3QEB - chains Z and B of the 3 polymer chains in the assembly; structure by X-ray diffraction, 3.00 A resolution.

# Chain Z
Protein: Exonuclease 1
Source organism: Homo sapiens
Notes: EC 3.1.-.-
UniProt: Q9UQ84 (EXO1_HUMAN); residues 1-352 here = UniProt positions 1-352
Amino-acid sequence (352 residues; each row starts with the number of its first residue):
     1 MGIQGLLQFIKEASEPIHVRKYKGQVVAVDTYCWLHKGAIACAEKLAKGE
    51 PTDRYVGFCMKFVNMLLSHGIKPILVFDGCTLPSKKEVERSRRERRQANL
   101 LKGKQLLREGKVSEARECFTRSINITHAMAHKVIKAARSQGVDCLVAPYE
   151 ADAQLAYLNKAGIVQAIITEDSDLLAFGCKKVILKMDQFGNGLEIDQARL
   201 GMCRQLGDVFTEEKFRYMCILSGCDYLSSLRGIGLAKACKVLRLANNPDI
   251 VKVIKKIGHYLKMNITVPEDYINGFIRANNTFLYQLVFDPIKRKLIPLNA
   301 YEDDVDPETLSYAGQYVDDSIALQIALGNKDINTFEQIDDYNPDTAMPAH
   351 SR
Unresolved in the structure: 1, 347-352
Ion coordination: Mn2+ site 1: Asp152 (shared with DT1(B) of chain B); Mn2+ site 2: Asp152, Asp171, Asp173 (shared with DT1(B) of chain B)
Curated features (UniProtKB/Swiss-Prot):
  - binding site (Mg(2+)): Asp30, Asp78, Glu150, Asp152, Asp171, Asp173, Asp225, Asp270
  - natural variant: Glu109 (E109K: Abrogates exonuclease activity)
  - mutagenesis: Asp78 (D78A: Abrogates double-stranded DNA exonuclease activity and endonuclease activity against 5'-overhanging flap structures. Also reduces DNA-binding to 5'-overhanging flap structures), Asp173 (D173A: Abrogates double-stranded DNA exonuclease activity and endonuclease activity against 5'-overhanging flap structures. No effect on DNA-binding to 5'-overhanging flap structures), Asp225 (D225A: Abrogates double-stranded DNA exonuclease activity and endonuclease activity against 5'-overhanging flap structures. Also enhances DNA-binding to 5'-overhanging flap structures)
From the paper describing this entry:
  - Mn2+ coordination: Asp152, Asp171, Asp173
  - binding site for the 10-nt DNA strand (chain B): Tyr32, Lys85, Arg92
  - catalytic residues: Lys85 (proposed by the authors, not directly observed)
  - mutagenesis - Y32A (20-fold), H36A (150-fold), K85A, R92A: decreased catalytic activity
  - mutagenesis - D78A, D225A: abolished catalytic activity (citing earlier work)

# Chain B
Molecule: 10-nt DNA strand
Sequence (10 nucleotides; each row starts with the number of its first residue):
     1 TCGACTAGCG
Ion coordination: Mn2+ site 1: DT1 (shared with Asp152(Z) of chain Z)

# How chain Z and chain B interact
Residue-residue contacts (13; chain Z residue first):
  Gly2(Z) - DC2(B)  phosphate contact
  Gln4(Z) - DA4(B)  base contact
  Leu7(Z) - DG3(B)  phosphate contact
  Tyr32(Z) - DT1(B)  hydrogen bond to the base
  Lys85(Z) - DT1(B)  salt bridge to the phosphate
  Arg92(Z) - DT1(B)  hydrogen bond to the base
  Asp152(Z) - DT1(B)  phosphate contact
  Glu170(Z) - DC2(B)  sugar contact
  Asp171(Z) - DT1(B)  phosphate contact
  Asp171(Z) - DC2(B)  phosphate contact
  Lys185(Z) - DC2(B)  phosphate contact
  Lys185(Z) - DG3(B)  salt bridge to the phosphate
  Asp225(Z) - DT1(B)  phosphate contact
Other interface residues (no listed pair), chain Z (14 interface residues in all): Gly5, Arg96, Met263
Other interface residues (no listed pair), chain B (5 interface residues in all): DG10

# Summary
14 residues of chain Z and 5 residues of chain B are in contact; the contacts include 2 hydrogen bonds and 2
salt bridges. Polar pairs include Tyr32(Z)-DT1(B), Arg92(Z)-DT1(B) and Lys85(Z)-DT1(B). From the paper: the
catalytic residue Lys85(Z); Y32A, H36A and K85A of chain Z, among others, reduce catalytic activity; 6
substitutions were tested in all.
Chain Z is Exonuclease 1 (Homo sapiens) and chain B is a 10-nt DNA strand; the structure, Crystal structure of
human exonuclease 1 Exo1 (WT) in complex with DNA and Mn2+ (complex III), was determined by X-ray diffraction
together with 3QE9 and 3QEA from the same study.
